PDB entry 6RCP | X-ray diffraction, 3.23 A resolution | chains B and F of the 3 polymer chains in the assembly

# Chain B (and F)
Molecule: OmpK36
Organism: Klebsiella pneumoniae
Notes: chain F of this document is another copy of the same molecule, construct and numbering; everything in this record applies to it too
Reference sequence: E5G6G2 (E5G6G2_KLEPN); residues 1-348 here correspond to UniProt positions 22-369 (UniProt number = residue number + 21)
Amino-acid sequence (349 residues; numbered 0 to 348; the number before each row is that of its first residue; numbering starts at 0):
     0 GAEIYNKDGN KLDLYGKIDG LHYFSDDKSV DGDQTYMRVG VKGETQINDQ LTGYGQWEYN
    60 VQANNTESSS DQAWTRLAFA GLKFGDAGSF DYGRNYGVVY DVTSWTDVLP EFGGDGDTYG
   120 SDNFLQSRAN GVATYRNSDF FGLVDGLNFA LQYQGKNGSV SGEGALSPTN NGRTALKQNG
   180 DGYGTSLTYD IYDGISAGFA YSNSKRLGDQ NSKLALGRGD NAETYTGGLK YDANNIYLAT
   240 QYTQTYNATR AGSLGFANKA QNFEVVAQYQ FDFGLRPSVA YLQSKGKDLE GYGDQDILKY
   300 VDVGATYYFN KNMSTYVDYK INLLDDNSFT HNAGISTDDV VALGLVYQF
Differences from the reference sequence: expression tag (0)

# Chain B / chain F interface
Residue-residue contacts (75):
  Tyr4(B) with Ala1(F), hydrophobic; Glu2(F)
  Asn9(B) with Lys310(F); Asn311(F), hydrogen bond
  Lys10(B) with Tyr346(F)
  Gly42(B) with Tyr346(F)
  Glu43(B) with Tyr346(F), hydrogen bond (backbone-side chain)
  Thr44(B) with Asn309(F), hydrogen bond; Asn311(F); Tyr346(F)
  Gln45(B) with Asn309(F), hydrogen bond (backbone-side chain)
  Ile46(B) with Phe308(F), hydrophobic; Asn309(F)
  Tyr53(B) with Met312(F); Tyr346(F)
  Gly54(B) with Ile17(F); Tyr346(F)
  Gln55(B) with Ile17(F)
  Trp56(B) with Ile17(F), hydrophobic; Met36(F), hydrophobic
  Tyr58(B) with Val60(F), hydrophobic
  Asp70(B) with Ser69(F), hydrogen bond; Asp70(F)
  Trp73(B) with Glu66(F)
  Thr74(B) with Val60(F); Gln61(F), hydrogen bond (side chain-backbone); Ala62(F)
  Ala77(B) with Thr34(F); Ala62(F), hydrophobic
  Phe78(B) with Ile17(F)
  Ala79(B) with Ile17(F); Leu344(F); Tyr346(F)
  Gly80(B) with Met312(F); Leu344(F)
  Leu81(B) with Phe308(F), hydrophobic; Met312(F), hydrophobic
  Tyr91(B) with Gly19(F); Leu20(F); His21(F), hydrogen bond; Asp32(F), hydrogen bond
  Gly92(B) with Thr34(F)
  Arg93(B) with Ala62(F); Glu66(F), salt bridge
  Ser120(B) with Glu66(F)
  Asp121(B) with Thr65(F); Glu66(F)
  Arg127(B) with Glu66(F), salt bridge
  Asn129(B) with Ala62(F); Asn63(F); Asn64(F), hydrogen bond (side chain-backbone); Thr65(F)
  Gly130(B) with Asp32(F), hydrogen bond (backbone-side chain)
  Lys155(B) with Lys27(F)
  Ser160(B) with Lys27(F); Ser28(F)
  Pro167(B) with Lys27(F)
  Thr168(B) with Lys27(F); Asp30(F)
  Asn169(B) with Lys27(F); Ser28(F); Val29(F); Asp30(F), hydrogen bond (backbone-backbone); Gly31(F); Asp32(F), hydrogen bond (side chain-backbone); Gln33(F), hydrogen bond; Asn63(F)
  Asn170(B) with Asn63(F), hydrogen bond (side chain-backbone); Asn64(F)
  Gly171(B) with Asn64(F)
  Arg172(B) with Asn63(F), hydrogen bond (side chain-backbone); Asn64(F); Thr65(F)
  Thr173(B) with Ser67(F)
  Lys176(B) with Ser67(F)
Other interface residues (no listed pair), chain B (46 interface residues in all): Ile3, Leu11, Val40, Leu50, Gly52, Arg75, Ser166
Other interface residues (no listed pair), chain F (37 interface residues in all): Ile3, Leu13, Val38, Ala72, Phe348

# Overview
Chain B and chain F form an interface of 46 and 37 residues respectively, with 15 hydrogen bonds and 2 salt
bridges. Among the polar pairs are Arg93(B)-Glu66(F), Arg127(B)-Glu66(F) and Asn9(B)-Asn311(F).
Both chains are OmpK36 (Klebsiella pneumoniae). Entry 6RCP (Crystal structure of the OmpK36 clinical isolate
ST258 from Klebsiella pneumonia) was determined by X-ray diffraction together with 6RCK and 6RD3 from the same
study.
